PDB entry 4N53 | X-ray diffraction, 3.31 A resolution | chains A and B of the 4 polymer chains in the assembly

[Chain A]
Molecule: Capsid protein VP1
From: Enterovirus A71
UniProt: S5QA87 (S5QA87_9ENTO); numbering as in UniProt (aligned over 1-297)
Amino-acid sequence (297 residues; numbered 1 to 297; the number before each row is that of its first residue):
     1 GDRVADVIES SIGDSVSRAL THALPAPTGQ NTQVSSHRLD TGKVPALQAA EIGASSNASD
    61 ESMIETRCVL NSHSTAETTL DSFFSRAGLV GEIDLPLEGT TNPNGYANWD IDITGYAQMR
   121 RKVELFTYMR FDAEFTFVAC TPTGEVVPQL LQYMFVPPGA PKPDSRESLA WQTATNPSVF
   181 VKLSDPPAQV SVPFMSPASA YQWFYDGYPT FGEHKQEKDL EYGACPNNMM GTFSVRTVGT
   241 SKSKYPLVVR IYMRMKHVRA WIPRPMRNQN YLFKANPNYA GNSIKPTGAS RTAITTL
Ligand contacts: sphingosine (SPH): I111, D112, I113, T114, F135, F137, F155, V192, M195, Y201, W203, G223, N228, M230, F233, M253, A275

[Chain B]
Molecule: Capsid protein VP2
From: Enterovirus A71
UniProt: S4VM80 (S4VM80_9ENTO); residues 1-254 here correspond to UniProt positions 70-323 (UniProt number = residue number + 69)
Amino-acid sequence (254 residues; numbered 1 to 254; the number before each row is that of its first residue):
     1 SPSAEACGYS DRVAQLTIGN STITTQEAAN IIVGYGEWPS YCSDSDATAV DKPTRPDVSV
    61 NRFYTLDTKL WEKSSKGWYW KFPDVLTETG VFGQNAQFHY LYRSGFCIHV QCNASKFHQG
   121 ALLVAVLPEY VIGTVAGGTG TEDSHPPYKQ TQPGADGFEL QHPYVLDAGI PISQLTVCPH
   181 QWINLRTNNC ATIIVPYINA LPFDSALNHC NFGLLVVPIS PLDYDQGATP VIPITITLAP
   241 MCSEFAGLRQ AVTQ
Not modelled in the structure: 1-8

[How chain A and chain B interact]
Contacting residue pairs (120; chain A residue first):
  S11(A) - Y41(B)
  I12(A) - Y41(B)
  I12(A) - R55(B)
  I12(A) - D57(B)
  G13(A) - Y41(B)
  D14(A) - S40(B)
  D14(A) - Y41(B)  hydrogen bond (backbone-backbone)
  S15(A) - S40(B)
  S15(A) - Y41(B)
  S15(A) - S43(B)
  V16(A) - S40(B)
  S17(A) - E37(B)
  S17(A) - S40(B)  hydrogen bond
  R18(A) - E37(B)
  R18(A) - W38(B)  hydrogen bond (backbone-backbone)
  L20(A) - V33(B)  hydrophobic
  L20(A) - G36(B)  hydrogen bond (backbone-backbone)
  L20(A) - W38(B)  hydrophobic
  T21(A) - G36(B)
  A50(A) - W182(B)
  E51(A) - A29(B)
  E51(A) - Q181(B)
  E51(A) - W182(B)  hydrogen bond (backbone-backbone)
  E51(A) - N184(B)  hydrogen bond
  E51(A) - T187(B)  hydrogen bond
  E51(A) - N188(B)
  I52(A) - A29(B)  hydrophobic
  I52(A) - N30(B)
  I52(A) - I32(B)
  I52(A) - Q181(B)  hydrogen bond (backbone-side chain)
  G53(A) - H180(B)
  T127(A) - E129(B)
  Y128(A) - E129(B)  hydrogen bond
  Y128(A) - I198(B)
  Y128(A) - N199(B)  hydrogen bond
  A198(A) - L201(B)  hydrophobic
  S199(A) - A200(B)  hydrogen bond (backbone-backbone)
  Q202(A) - E129(B)
  F204(A) - E129(B)
  F204(A) - V131(B)  hydrophobic
  Y205(A) - E129(B)
  Y205(A) - V131(B)
  Y205(A) - H209(B)
  D206(A) - K81(B)  salt bridge
  D206(A) - E129(B)  hydrogen bond (backbone-side chain)
  D206(A) - Y130(B)
  D206(A) - V131(B)
  D206(A) - H209(B)
  D206(A) - C210(B)  hydrogen bond (backbone-backbone)
  G207(A) - N208(B)
  Y208(A) - P147(B)
  Y208(A) - Y148(B)
  Y208(A) - T151(B)  hydrogen bond
  Y208(A) - Q152(B)
  Y208(A) - N208(B)  hydrogen bond (backbone-backbone)
  T210(A) - N208(B)
  F211(A) - S205(B)
  F211(A) - N208(B)
  G212(A) - Q254(B)
  H214(A) - Y148(B)
  D219(A) - H145(B)
  D219(A) - P146(B)
  D219(A) - P147(B)
  L220(A) - H145(B)
  Y222(A) - K81(B)
  Y222(A) - V131(B)
  Y222(A) - I132(B)
  Y222(A) - T151(B)
  I262(A) - Y35(B)
  I262(A) - P128(B)  hydrophobic
  I262(A) - I198(B)  hydrophobic
  P263(A) - V177(B)  hydrophobic
  R264(A) - L127(B)
  R264(A) - P128(B)  hydrogen bond (side chain-backbone)
  R264(A) - E129(B)  hydrogen bond (side chain-backbone)
  R264(A) - Y130(B)
  R264(A) - V131(B)
  P265(A) - I170(B)  hydrophobic
  P265(A) - P171(B)
  P265(A) - Q174(B)
  M266(A) - P171(B)
  M266(A) - Q174(B)
  R267(A) - A168(B)  hydrogen bond (side chain-backbone)
  R267(A) - G169(B)
  N268(A) - G169(B)  hydrogen bond (backbone-backbone)
  N268(A) - I170(B)
  N268(A) - P171(B)
  Q269(A) - V165(B)
  Q269(A) - G169(B)
  L272(A) - G140(B)
  F273(A) - G140(B)
  F273(A) - E142(B)
  F273(A) - D143(B)
  N276(A) - D143(B)
  N276(A) - H145(B)
  P277(A) - G133(B)
  P277(A) - A168(B)
  N278(A) - G133(B)
  N278(A) - T134(B)  hydrogen bond
  N278(A) - E142(B)
  N278(A) - S144(B)  hydrogen bond (side chain-backbone)
  Y279(A) - T134(B)  hydrogen bond (backbone-backbone)
  Y279(A) - V135(B)
  Y279(A) - A136(B)  hydrogen bond (backbone-backbone)
  Y279(A) - Q161(B)
  Y279(A) - H162(B)
  Y279(A) - V165(B)
  Y279(A) - D167(B)  hydrogen bond
  Y279(A) - A168(B)
  A280(A) - T139(B)
  G281(A) - V135(B)
  G281(A) - G138(B)
  N282(A) - G138(B)  hydrogen bond (backbone-backbone)
  I284(A) - H162(B)
  I284(A) - V165(B)  hydrophobic
  K285(A) - Y164(B)
  P286(A) - Y164(B)
  T287(A) - Y164(B)  hydrogen bond (backbone-side chain)
  T287(A) - P171(B)
  T287(A) - S173(B)
Other interface residues (no listed pair), chain A (57 interface residues in all): A19, A200, P209, N227, S283
Other interface residues (no listed pair), chain B (68 interface residues in all): Y100, D204, L207, F212, R249

[In short]
Chain A and chain B form an interface of 57 and 68 residues respectively; the contacts include 26 hydrogen
bonds and 1 salt bridge. Among the polar pairs are D206(A)-K81(B), S17(A)-S40(B) and E51(A)-N184(B). Ligands
of chain A: sphingosine.
Chain A is Capsid protein VP1 and chain B is Capsid protein VP2, both from Enterovirus A71; the structure,
Human enterovirus 71 uncoating intermediate captured at atomic resolution, was determined by X-ray diffraction
together with 4N43 from the same study.
